Entry 6OY7 (X-ray diffraction, 3.04 A resolution); this record covers chains C and G of the 9 polymer chains in the assembly.

[Chain C]
Protein: DNA-directed RNA polymerase subunit beta
From: Thermus thermophilus
Notes: EC 2.7.7.6
UniProtKB: Q8RQE9 (RPOB_THET8); residues 1-1119 here = UniProt positions 1-1119
Chain sequence (1119 residues; each row starts with the number of its first residue):
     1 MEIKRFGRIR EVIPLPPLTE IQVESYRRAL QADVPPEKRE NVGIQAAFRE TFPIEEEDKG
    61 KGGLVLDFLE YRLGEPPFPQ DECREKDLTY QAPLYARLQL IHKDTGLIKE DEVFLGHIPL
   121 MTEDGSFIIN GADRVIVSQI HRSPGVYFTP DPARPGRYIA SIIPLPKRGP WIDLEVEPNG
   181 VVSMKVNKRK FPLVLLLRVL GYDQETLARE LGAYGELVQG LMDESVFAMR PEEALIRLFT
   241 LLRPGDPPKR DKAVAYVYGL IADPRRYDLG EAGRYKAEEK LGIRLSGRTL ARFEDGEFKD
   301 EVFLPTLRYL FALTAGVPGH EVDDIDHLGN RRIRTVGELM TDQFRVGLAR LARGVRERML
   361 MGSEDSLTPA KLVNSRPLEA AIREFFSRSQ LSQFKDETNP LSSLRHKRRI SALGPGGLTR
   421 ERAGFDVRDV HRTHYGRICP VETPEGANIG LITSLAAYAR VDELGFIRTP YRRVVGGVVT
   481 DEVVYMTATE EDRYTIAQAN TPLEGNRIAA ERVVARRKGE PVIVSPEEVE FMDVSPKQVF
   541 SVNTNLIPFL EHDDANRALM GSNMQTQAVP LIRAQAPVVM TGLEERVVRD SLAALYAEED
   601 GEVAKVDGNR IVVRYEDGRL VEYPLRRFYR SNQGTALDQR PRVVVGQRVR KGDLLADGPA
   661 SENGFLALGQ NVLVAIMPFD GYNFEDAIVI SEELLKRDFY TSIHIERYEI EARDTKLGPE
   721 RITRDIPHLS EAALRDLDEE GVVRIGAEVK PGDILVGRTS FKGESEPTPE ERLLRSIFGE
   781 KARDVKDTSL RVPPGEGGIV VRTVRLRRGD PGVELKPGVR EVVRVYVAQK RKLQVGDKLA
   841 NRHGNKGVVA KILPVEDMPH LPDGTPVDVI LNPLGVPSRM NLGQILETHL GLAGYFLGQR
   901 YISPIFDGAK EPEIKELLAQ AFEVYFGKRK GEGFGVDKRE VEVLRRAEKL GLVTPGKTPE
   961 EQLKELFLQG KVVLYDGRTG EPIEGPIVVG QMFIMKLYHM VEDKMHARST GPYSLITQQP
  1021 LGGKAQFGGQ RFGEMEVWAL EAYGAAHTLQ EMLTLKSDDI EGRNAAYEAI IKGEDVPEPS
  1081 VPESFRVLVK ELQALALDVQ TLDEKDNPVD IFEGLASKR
Not modelled in the structure: 57-63, 1119

[Chain G]
Molecule: 22-nt DNA strand
Sequence (22 nucleotides; each row starts with the number of its first residue):
     3 CCTGCATCAG AGCCCAAAAT AC
Not modelled in the structure: 22-24

[How chain C and chain G interact]
Pairs across the interface (11):
  Arg134(C) - DA21(G)  salt bridge to the phosphate
  Phe394(C) - DA20(G)  sugar contact
  Glu421(C) - DA13(G)  base contact
  Tyr998(C) - DA20(G)  base contact
  Gly1023(C) - DA18(G)  phosphate contact
  Lys1024(C) - DA18(G)  hydrogen bond to the phosphate
  Gln1030(C) - DC17(G)  phosphate contact
  Arg1031(C) - DC16(G)  salt bridge to the phosphate
  Arg1031(C) - DC17(G)  hydrogen bond to the phosphate
  Gly1033(C) - DC16(G)  phosphate contact
  Met1035(C) - DC15(G)  sugar contact
Other interface residues (no listed pair), chain C (13 interface residues in all): Asn632, Gly1029, Glu1036

[Overview]
13 residues of chain C face 7 of chain G across their interface; the contacts include 2 hydrogen bonds and 2
salt bridges. Among the polar pairs are Lys1024(C)-DA18(G), Arg1031(C)-DC17(G) and Arg134(C)-DA21(G).
Chain C is DNA-directed RNA polymerase subunit beta (Thermus thermophilus) and chain G is a 22-nt DNA strand;
the structure, X-ray crystal structure of a bacterial reiterative transcription complex of pyrG promoter at 7
min, was determined by X-ray diffraction (same publication as 6OVR, 6OVY, 6OW3, 6OY5, 6OY6, 6P70 and 6P71).
